Entry 4G2M (X-ray diffraction, 2.50 A resolution); this record covers chain A.

== Chain A ==
Molecule: Hydroxycinnamoyl-CoA shikimate/quinate hydroxycinnamoyltransferase
Organism: Coffea canephora
Notes: EC 2.3.1.99
UniProtKB: A4ZKE4 (A4ZKE4_COFCA); numbering as in UniProt (aligned over 1-434)
Amino-acid sequence (439 residues; row label = number of the first residue in the row; numbers below 1 keep their minus sign (Gly-4 is residue -4)):
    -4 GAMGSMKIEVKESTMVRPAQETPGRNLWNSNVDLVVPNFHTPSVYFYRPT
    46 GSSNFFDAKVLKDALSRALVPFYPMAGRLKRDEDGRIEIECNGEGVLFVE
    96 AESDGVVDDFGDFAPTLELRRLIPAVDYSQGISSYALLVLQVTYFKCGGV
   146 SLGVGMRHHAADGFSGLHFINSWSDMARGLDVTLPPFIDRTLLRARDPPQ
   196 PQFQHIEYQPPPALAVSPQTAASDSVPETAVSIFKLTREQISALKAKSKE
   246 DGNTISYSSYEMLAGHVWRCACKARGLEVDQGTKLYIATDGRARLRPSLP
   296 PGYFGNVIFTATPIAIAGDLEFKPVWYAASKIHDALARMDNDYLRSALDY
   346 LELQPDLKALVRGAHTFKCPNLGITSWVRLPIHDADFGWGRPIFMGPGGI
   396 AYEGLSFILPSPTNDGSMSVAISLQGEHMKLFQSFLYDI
Unresolved in the structure: -4 to 0, 208-222
Sequence notes: expression tag (-4 to 0); engineered mutation Ala210 (Lys in A4ZKE4), Ala217 (Lys in A4ZKE4)
Modified residues: Cys364 (s-hydroxycysteine; CSO)
From the paper describing this entry:
  - contacts within the chain: His35-His153 (pi stacking)
  - catalytic residues: His35, His153
  - mutagenesis - H153A: abolished catalytic activity
  - mutagenesis - H35A: abolished catalytic activity on 5-CQA
  - mutagenesis - H35A: decreased catalytic activity on forward direction
  - mutagenesis - H154N (20-fold): increased catalytic activity on reverse direction
  - mutagenesis - H154N: unchanged catalytic activity (forward reaction)
  - mutagenesis - H154N (4-fold), H154N/A155L/A156S (4-fold): increased catalytic activity on diCQAs
  - mutagenesis - L400T, L400T/F402Y, F402Y: decreased catalytic activity on shikimic acid
  - mutagenesis - L400T, L400T/F402Y, F402Y: increased catalytic activity on quinic acid
  - specificity-determining residues: Met151, Leu400, Phe402 (proposed by the authors, not directly observed)

== Overview ==
The paper reports catalytic residues His35 and His153; L400T, L400T/F402Y and F402Y reduce catalytic activity
on shikimic acid; 7 substitutions were tested in all.
Chain A is Hydroxycinnamoyl-CoA shikimate/quinate hydroxycinnamoyltransferase (Coffea canephora); the
structure, Structure of a Lys-HCT mutant from Coffea canephora (Crystal form 2), was determined by X-ray
diffraction (same publication as 4G0B and 4G22).
